PDB entry 7X40 | electron microscopy, 3.02 A resolution | chains B and C of the 6 polymer chains in the assembly

== Chain B ==
Name: VP2
Source organism: Coxsackievirus B1
Reference sequence: A0A2S0RQC2 (A0A2S0RQC2_9ENTO); residues 1-263 here correspond to UniProt positions 70-332 (UniProt number = residue number + 69)
Chain sequence (263 residues; row label = number of the first residue in the row):
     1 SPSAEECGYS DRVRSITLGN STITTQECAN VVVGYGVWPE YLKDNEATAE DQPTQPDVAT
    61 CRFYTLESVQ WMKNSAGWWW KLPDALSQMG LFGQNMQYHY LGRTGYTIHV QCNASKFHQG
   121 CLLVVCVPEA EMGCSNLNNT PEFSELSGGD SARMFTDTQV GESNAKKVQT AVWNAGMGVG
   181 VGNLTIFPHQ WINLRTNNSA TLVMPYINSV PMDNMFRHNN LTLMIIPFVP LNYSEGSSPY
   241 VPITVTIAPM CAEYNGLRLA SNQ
Not modelled in the structure: 1-9, 262-263

== Chain C ==
Name: VP3
Source organism: Coxsackievirus B1
Notes: EC 3.4.22.29, 3.6.1.15, 3.4.22.28, 2.7.7.48
Reference sequence: L7UV52 (L7UV52_9ENTO); residues 1-238 here correspond to UniProt positions 333-570 (UniProt number = residue number + 332)
Chain sequence (238 residues; numbered 1 to 238; the number before each row is that of its first residue):
     1 GLPVMTTPGS TQFLTSDDFQ SPSAMPQFDV TPEMQIPGRV NNLMEIAEVD SVVPVNNTED
    61 NVSSLKAYQI PVQSNSDNGK QVFGFPLQPG ANNVLNRTLL GEILNYYTHW SGSIKLTFMF
   121 CGSAMATGKF LLAYSPPGAG VPKNRKDAML GTHVIWDVGL QSSCVLCVPW ISQTHYRYVV
   181 EDEYTAAGYV TCWYQTNIVV PADVQSSCDI LCFVSACNDF SVRMLKDTPF IRQDTFYQ

== Interface between chain B and chain C ==
Pairs across the interface (60; chain B residue first):
  Y35(B) - G38(C)
  V37(B) - P37(C)  hydrophobic
  E46(B) - M34(C)
  E46(B) - Q35(C)
  K116(B) - S123(C)  hydrogen bond (backbone-side chain)
  K116(B) - A124(C)
  K116(B) - M125(C)
  F117(B) - M125(C)  hydrophobic
  F117(B) - A202(C)
  F117(B) - D203(C)
  F117(B) - V204(C)  hydrophobic
  H118(B) - S123(C)
  Q119(B) - G122(C)
  Q119(B) - S123(C)
  Q119(B) - S207(C)
  C121(B) - M119(C)  hydrophobic
  C121(B) - C121(C)  hydrophobic
  W173(B) - S63(C)
  V181(B) - L65(C)  hydrophobic
  V181(B) - Y68(C)  hydrophobic
  G182(B) - S51(C)
  G182(B) - V52(C)  hydrogen bond (backbone-backbone)
  G182(B) - Y68(C)  hydrogen bond (backbone-side chain)
  N183(B) - S51(C)
  N183(B) - R97(C)  hydrogen bond (side chain-backbone)
  N183(B) - T98(C)
  N183(B) - L99(C)
  T185(B) - V49(C)
  T185(B) - D50(C)  hydrogen bond (side chain-backbone)
  T185(B) - S51(C)
  I186(B) - I46(C)  hydrophobic
  I186(B) - L99(C)  hydrophobic
  W191(B) - L211(C)  hydrophobic
  W191(B) - F213(C)  hydrophobic
  N193(B) - F120(C)  hydrogen bond (side chain-backbone)
  N193(B) - C121(C)
  R195(B) - F120(C)
  R195(B) - G122(C)
  R195(B) - S123(C)  hydrogen bond (side chain-backbone)
  R195(B) - A124(C)
  R195(B) - A126(C)
  R195(B) - V158(C)
  R195(B) - G159(C)  hydrogen bond (side chain-backbone)
  T196(B) - L160(C)
  T196(B) - S162(C)
  Y206(B) - P37(C)
  I207(B) - P37(C)  hydrophobic
  N208(B) - M34(C)
  N208(B) - I36(C)
  V210(B) - M34(C)
  I226(B) - L65(C)  hydrophobic
  P227(B) - L65(C)
  F228(B) - Q69(C)  hydrogen bond (backbone-side chain)
  V229(B) - C121(C)  hydrophobic
  V229(B) - D209(C)
  P230(B) - Q69(C)
  N232(B) - Q205(C)
  Y233(B) - Q205(C)  hydrogen bond (backbone-side chain)
  S234(B) - D203(C)
  S234(B) - Q205(C)
Interface residues without a listed pair, chain B (35 interface residues in all): V172, P205, S209, P211, E235
Interface residues without a listed pair, chain C (40 interface residues in all): E33, S64, C208

== In short ==
35 residues of chain B face 40 of chain C across their interface, with 10 hydrogen bonds. Among the polar
pairs are K116(B)-S123(C), G182(B)-Y68(C) and N183(B)-R97(C).
Chain B is VP2 and chain C is VP3, both from Coxsackievirus B1; the structure, Cryo-EM structure of
Coxsackievirus B1 mature virion in complex with nAb 8A10 (classified from CVB1 mature ..., was determined by
electron microscopy (same publication as 7X2G, 7X2I, 7X2O, 7X2T, 7X2W, 7X35 and 7 further entries).
